Entry 3T4M (X-ray diffraction, 3.00 A resolution); this record covers chains D and E of the 5 polymer chains in the assembly.

== Chain D (and E) ==
Molecule: Soluble acetylcholine receptor
Organism: Aplysia californica
Notes: chain E of this document is another copy of the same molecule, construct and numbering; everything in this record applies to it too
Reference sequence: Q8WSF8 (Q8WSF8_APLCA); residues 1-219 here correspond to UniProt positions 18-236 (UniProt number = residue number + 17)
Amino-acid sequence (230 residues; numbered -8 to 221; the number before each row is that of its first residue; numbers below 1 keep their minus sign (Asp-8 is residue -8)):
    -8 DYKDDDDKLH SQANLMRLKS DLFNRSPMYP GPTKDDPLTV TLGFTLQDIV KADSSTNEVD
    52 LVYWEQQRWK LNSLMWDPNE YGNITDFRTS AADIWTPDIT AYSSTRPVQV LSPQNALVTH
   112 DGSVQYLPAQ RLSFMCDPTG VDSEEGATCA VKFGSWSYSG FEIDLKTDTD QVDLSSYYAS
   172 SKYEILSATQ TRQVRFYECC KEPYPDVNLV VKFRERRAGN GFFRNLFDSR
Unresolved in the structure: -8 to -7, 209-221 (chain E: -8 to -7, 208-221)
Disulfides: Cys127-Cys140, Cys190-Cys191
Sequence notes: expression tag (-8 to 0, 220-221); engineered mutation Trp55 (Tyr72 in Q8WSF8), Asn106 (Ile123 in Q8WSF8), Leu108 (Val125 in Q8WSF8), Gln116 (Met133 in Q8WSF8), Tyr117 (Phe134 in Q8WSF8), Leu118 (Ile135 in Q8WSF8), Ser148 (Val165 in Q8WSF8), Arg186 (Gln203 in Q8WSF8), Phe187 (His204 in Q8WSF8), Glu189 (Ser206 in Q8WSF8), Lys192 (Pro209 in Q8WSF8), Pro196 (Ile213 in Q8WSF8)

== How chain D and chain E interact ==
Pairs across the interface - 53 pairs, chain D then chain E:
  Lys-1(D) - Asp26(E)
  Lys-1(D) - Asp27(E)  salt bridge
  Ser2(D) - Thr24(E)
  Ser2(D) - Asp26(E)
  Gln3(D) - Tyr20(E)
  Gln3(D) - Asp27(E)
  Gln3(D) - Ser64(E)
  Leu6(D) - Pro21(E)  hydrophobic
  Leu6(D) - Thr24(E)
  Met7(D) - Pro18(E)  hydrophobic
  Met7(D) - Met19(E)
  Met7(D) - Tyr20(E)  hydrophobic
  Met7(D) - Pro21(E)
  Gln38(D) - Tyr93(E)  hydrogen bond (side chain-backbone)
  Gln38(D) - Ser94(E)
  Gln38(D) - Met126(E)
  Asp39(D) - Met126(E)
  Val41(D) - Thr47(E)
  Val41(D) - Glu49(E)
  Lys42(D) - Thr47(E)
  Val53(D) - Met126(E)  hydrophobic
  Asn74(D) - Lys25(E)
  Arg79(D) - Ser148(E)  hydrogen bond (side chain-backbone)
  Arg79(D) - Tyr149(E)
  Arg79(D) - Glu153(E)  salt bridge
  Gln100(D) - Arg97(E)  hydrogen bond
  Gln100(D) - Pro98(E)
  Val101(D) - Pro98(E)
  Leu102(D) - Thr91(E)
  Leu102(D) - Ser95(E)
  Leu102(D) - Arg97(E)
  Leu102(D) - Pro98(E)
  Ser103(D) - Trp147(E)
  Pro104(D) - Asp89(E)
  Pro104(D) - Thr91(E)
  Pro104(D) - Trp147(E)
  Asn106(D) - Asp89(E)
  Asn106(D) - Ser148(E)
  Leu118(D) - Trp147(E)  hydrogen bond (backbone-side chain)
  Arg122(D) - Glu49(E)  salt bridge
  Arg122(D) - Thr96(E)  hydrogen bond (side chain-backbone)
  Arg122(D) - Arg97(E)
  Tyr169(D) - Met126(E)  hydrophobic
  Tyr169(D) - Cys127(E)  hydrogen bond (side chain-backbone)
  Tyr169(D) - Asp128(E)  hydrogen bond (side chain-backbone)
  Ser171(D) - Asn48(E)  hydrogen bond (backbone-side chain)
  Ser171(D) - Asp128(E)
  Ser172(D) - Asn48(E)
  Lys173(D) - Ser45(E)  hydrogen bond (side chain-backbone)
  Lys173(D) - Ser46(E)
  Lys173(D) - Thr47(E)
  Lys173(D) - Asn48(E)
  Arg207(D) - Asp128(E)  salt bridge
Other interface residues (no listed pair), chain D (28 interface residues in all): Lys10, Trp55, Ala120
Other interface residues (no listed pair), chain E (33 interface residues in all): Gly22, Pro28, Cys140, Ser150

== Overview ==
Chain D and chain E form an interface of 28 and 33 residues respectively, with 9 hydrogen bonds and 4 salt
bridges. Polar contacts include Lys-1(D)-Asp27(E), Arg79(D)-Glu153(E) and Arg122(D)-Glu49(E).
Both chains are Soluble acetylcholine receptor (Aplysia californica). Entry 3T4M (Ac-AChBP ligand binding
domain mutated to human alpha-7 nAChR (intermediate)) was determined by X-ray diffraction, deposited together
with 3SH1 and 3SIO.
